Entry 1F59 (X-ray diffraction, 2.80 A resolution); this record covers chains A and C.

== Chain A ==
Protein: Importin beta-1
Organism: Homo sapiens
UniProt: Q14974 (IMB1_HUMAN); numbering as in UniProt (aligned over 1-442)
Chain sequence (442 residues; numbered 1 to 442; the number before each row is that of its first residue):
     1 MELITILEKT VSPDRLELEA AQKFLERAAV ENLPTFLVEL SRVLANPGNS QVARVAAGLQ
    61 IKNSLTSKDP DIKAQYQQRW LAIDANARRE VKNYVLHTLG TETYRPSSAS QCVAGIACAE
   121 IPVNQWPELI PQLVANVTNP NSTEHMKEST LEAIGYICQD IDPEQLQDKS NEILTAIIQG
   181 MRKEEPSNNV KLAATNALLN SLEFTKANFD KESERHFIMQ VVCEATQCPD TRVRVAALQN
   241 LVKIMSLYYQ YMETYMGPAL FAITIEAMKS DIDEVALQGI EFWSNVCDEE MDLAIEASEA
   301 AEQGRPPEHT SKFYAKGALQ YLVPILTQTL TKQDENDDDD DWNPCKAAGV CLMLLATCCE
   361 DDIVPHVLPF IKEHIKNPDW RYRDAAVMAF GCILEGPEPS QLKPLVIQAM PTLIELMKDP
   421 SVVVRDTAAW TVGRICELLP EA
Disordered / not traced: 441-442

== Chain C ==
Protein: Fxfg nucleoporin repeats
Organism: Saccharomyces cerevisiae
Chain sequence (28 residues; row label = number of the first residue in the row; note: 16 numbers in that range are skipped by the numbering (no residue carries them; nothing is unmodelled there); X marks 13 residues of unknown identity (built as UNK)):
     7 XDDSKPAFSF GXXXX
    38 XXXXXXXAFS FGX
Disordered / not traced: 7, 38-40, 49-50

== Interface between chain A and chain C ==
Pairs across the interface (28; chain A residue first):
  P140(A) with S10(C)
  N171(A) with F16(C); G17(C)
  L174(A) with F16(C), hydrophobic
  T175(A) with F14(C); F16(C), hydrogen bond (side chain-backbone)
  I178(A) with F16(C), hydrophobic
  Q179(A) with K11(C), hydrogen bond; P12(C); A13(C)
  R182(A) with K11(C)
  E184(A) with K11(C)
  N208(A) with F16(C)
  E214(A) with F16(C); G17(C), hydrogen bond (side chain-backbone)
  H216(A) with A45(C), hydrogen bond (side chain-backbone); F46(C)
  F217(A) with F14(C), hydrophobic; F16(C), hydrophobic
  I218(A) with F16(C), hydrophobic
  M219(A) with F46(C), hydrophobic
  Q220(A) with F46(C); S47(C)
  C223(A) with F48(C), hydrophobic
  E224(A) with F48(C)
  Y255(A) with F46(C), hydrophobic
  A259(A) with F48(C), hydrophobic
  I263(A) with F48(C), hydrophobic
Interface residues without a listed pair, chain A (26 interface residues in all): K211, E212, S213, Q227, T254, P258
Interface residues without a listed pair, chain C (12 interface residues in all): S15

== Overview ==
The interface between chain A and chain C involves 26 residues on one side and 12 on the other; the contacts
include 4 hydrogen bonds. Polar pairs include T175(A)-F16(C), Q179(A)-K11(C) and E214(A)-G17(C).
Chain A is Importin beta-1 (Homo sapiens) and chain C is Fxfg nucleoporin repeats (Saccharomyces cerevisiae);
the structure, Importin-beta-fxfg nucleoporin complex, was determined by X-ray diffraction.
